PDB entry 9LJS | X-ray diffraction, 2.96 A resolution | chains A and B

Chain A:
Molecule: RNA-directed RNA polymerase
Source organism: Hepatitis C virus JFH-1
Notes: EC 2.7.7.48
UniProt: Q99IB8 (POLG_HCVJF); residues 1-553 here correspond to UniProt positions 2443-2995 (UniProt number = residue number + 2442)
Sequence (554 residues; numbered 0 to 553; the number before each row is that of its first residue; numbering starts at 0):
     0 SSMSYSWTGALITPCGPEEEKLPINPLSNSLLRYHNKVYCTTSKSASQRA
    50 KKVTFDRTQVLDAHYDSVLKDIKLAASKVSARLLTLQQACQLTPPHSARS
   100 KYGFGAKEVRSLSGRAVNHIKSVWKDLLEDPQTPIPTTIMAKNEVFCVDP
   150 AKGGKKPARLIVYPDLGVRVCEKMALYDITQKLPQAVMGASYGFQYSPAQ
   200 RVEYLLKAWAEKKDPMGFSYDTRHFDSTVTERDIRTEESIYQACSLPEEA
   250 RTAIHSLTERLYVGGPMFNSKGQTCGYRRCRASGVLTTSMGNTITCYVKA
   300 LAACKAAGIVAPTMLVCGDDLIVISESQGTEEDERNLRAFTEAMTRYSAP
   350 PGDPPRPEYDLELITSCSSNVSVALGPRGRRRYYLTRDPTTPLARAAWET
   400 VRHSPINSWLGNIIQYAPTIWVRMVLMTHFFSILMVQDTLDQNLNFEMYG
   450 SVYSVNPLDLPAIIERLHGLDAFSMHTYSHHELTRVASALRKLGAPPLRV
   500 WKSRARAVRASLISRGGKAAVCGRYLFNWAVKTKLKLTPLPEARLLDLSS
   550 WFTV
Sequence notes: expression tag (0); engineered mutation Gly15 (Ser2457 in Q99IB8), Gln86 (Glu2528 in Q99IB8), Gln87 (Glu2529 in Q99IB8), His223 (Cys2665 in Q99IB8), Ile321 (Val2763 in Q99IB8)
Curated features (UniProtKB/Swiss-Prot):
  - binding site (Mg(2+)): Asp220, Asp318, Asp319

Chain B:
Molecule: 3-nt RNA strand
Sequence (3 nucleotides; row label = number of the first residue in the row):
     2 GGU

How chain A and chain B interact:
Residue-residue contacts (23):
  Cys14(A) - G2(B)  sugar contact
  Gly15(A) - G2(B)  base contact
  His95(A) - G2(B)  sugar contact
  His95(A) - G3(B)  phosphate contact
  Ser96(A) - G3(B)  phosphate contact
  Ser96(A) - U4(B)  hydrogen bond to the phosphate
  Ala97(A) - G2(B)  sugar contact
  Ala97(A) - G3(B)  hydrogen bond to the phosphate
  Arg98(A) - G2(B)  base contact
  Met139(A) - G2(B)  sugar contact
  Met139(A) - G3(B)  base contact
  Lys141(A) - G3(B)  hydrogen bond to the base
  Ile160(A) - G3(B)  base contact
  Tyr162(A) - G3(B)  sugar contact
  Arg168(A) - G3(B)  hydrogen bond to the phosphate
  Arg168(A) - U4(B)  salt bridge to the phosphate
  Ser282(A) - G3(B)  base contact
  Gly283(A) - G3(B)  hydrogen bond to the sugar
  Gly283(A) - U4(B)  sugar contact
  Val284(A) - U4(B)  sugar contact
  Leu285(A) - U4(B)  phosphate contact
  Thr287(A) - G3(B)  base contact
  Thr287(A) - U4(B)  base contact
Interface residues without a listed pair, chain A (19 interface residues in all): Pro93, Lys172, Ser288

In short:
Chain A and chain B form an interface of 19 and 3 residues respectively, with 5 hydrogen bonds and 1 salt
bridge. Among the polar pairs are Lys141(A)-G3(B), Gly283(A)-G3(B) and Ser96(A)-U4(B). Curated annotation
(UniProt) lists 3 Mg2+-binding residues on chain A.
Chain A is RNA-directed RNA polymerase (Hepatitis C virus JFH-1) and chain B is a 3-nt RNA strand; the
structure, Structural insights into the polymerase catalyzed FAD-capping of hepatitis C viral RNA, was
determined by X-ray diffraction together with 9LJR, 9LJT, 9LJU, 9LJV and 9LJW from the same study.
